6WTO - chain A; structure by X-ray diffraction, 1.74 A resolution.

[Chain A]
Name: Tyrosine-protein kinase JAK2
From: Homo sapiens
Notes: EC 2.7.10.2
UniProtKB: O60674 (JAK2_HUMAN); numbering as in UniProt (aligned over 835-1132)
Sequence (309 residues; numbered 834 to 1142; the number before each row is that of its first residue):
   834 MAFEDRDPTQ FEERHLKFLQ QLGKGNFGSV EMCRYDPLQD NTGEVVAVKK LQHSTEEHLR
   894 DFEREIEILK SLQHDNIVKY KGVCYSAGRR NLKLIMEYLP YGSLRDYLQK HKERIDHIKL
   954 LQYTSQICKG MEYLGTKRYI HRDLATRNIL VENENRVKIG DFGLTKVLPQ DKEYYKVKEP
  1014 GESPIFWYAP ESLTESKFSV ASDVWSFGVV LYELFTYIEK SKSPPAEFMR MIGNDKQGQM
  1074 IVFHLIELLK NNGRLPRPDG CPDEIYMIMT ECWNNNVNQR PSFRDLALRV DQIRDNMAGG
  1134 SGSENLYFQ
Disordered / not traced: 834-842, 872-874, 919-924, 1012-1015, 1135-1142
Modified positions: Tyr1007 (O-phosphotyrosine; PTR); Tyr1008 (O-phosphotyrosine; PTR)
Construct notes: initiating methionine (834); expression tag (1133-1142)
Ligand contacts: Baricitinib (3JW): Leu855, Gly856, Lys857, Gly858, Gly861, Ser862, Val863, Ala880, Lys882, Val911, Met929, Glu930, Tyr931, Leu932, Arg980, Asn981, Leu983, Gly993, Asp994
Curated features (UniProtKB/Swiss-Prot):
  - active site: Asp976 (Proton acceptor)
  - binding site (ATP): Leu855 to Val863, Lys882
  - modified residue (Phosphotyrosine): Tyr868, Tyr966, Tyr972, Tyr1007, Tyr1008
  - mutagenesis: Lys882 (K882E: Loss of ability to up-regulate potassium voltage-gated channel activity of KCNA3)
What the authors report for this chain:
  - binding site for Baricitinib: Glu930, Leu932

[Overview]
Bound to chain A: Baricitinib. UniProt lists active-site residue Asp976, 10 ATP-binding residues and one
mutagenesis site. The paper reports a binding site for Baricitinib at Glu930 and Leu932.
Chain A is Tyrosine-protein kinase JAK2 (Homo sapiens); the structure, Human JAK2 JH1 domain in complex with
Baricitinib, was determined by X-ray diffraction, deposited together with 6WTN, 6WTP and 6WTQ.
